PDB entry 3SQB | X-ray diffraction, 3.20 A resolution | chains A and B

# Chain A
Name: Chaperone protein fimC
Organism: Escherichia coli
Reference sequence: P31697 (FIMC_ECOLI); residues 1-205 here correspond to UniProt positions 37-241 (UniProt number = residue number + 36)
Amino-acid sequence (211 residues; row label = number of the first residue in the row):
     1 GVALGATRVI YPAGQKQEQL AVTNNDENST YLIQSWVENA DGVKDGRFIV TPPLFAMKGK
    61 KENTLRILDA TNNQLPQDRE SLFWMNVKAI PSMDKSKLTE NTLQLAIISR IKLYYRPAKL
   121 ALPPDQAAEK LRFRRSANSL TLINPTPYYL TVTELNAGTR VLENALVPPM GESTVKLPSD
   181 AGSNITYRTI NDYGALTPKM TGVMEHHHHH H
Unresolved in the structure: 94-97, 157-162, 177-179, 205-211
Construct notes: expression tag (206-211)

# Chain B
Name: Type-1 fimbrial protein, A chain
Organism: Escherichia coli
Reference sequence: P04128 (FIMA1_ECOLI); residues 14-159 here correspond to UniProt positions 37-182 (UniProt number = residue number + 23)
Amino-acid sequence (152 residues; numbered 1 to 159; 7 numbers in that range are skipped by the numbering (no residue carries them; nothing is unmodelled there); the number before each row is that of its first residue):
     1 HHHHHH
    14 GEVVNAACAV DAGSVDQTVQ LGQVRTASLA QEGATSSAVG FNIQLNDCDT NVASKAAVAF
    74 LGTAIDAGHT NVLALQSSAA GSATNVGVQI LDRTGAALTL DGATFSSETT LNNGTNTIPF
   134 QARYFATGAA TPGAANADAT FKVQYQ
Unresolved in the structure: 1-6, 14
Construct notes: expression tag (1-6)
Cystine bridges: Cys21-Cys61

# How chain A and chain B interact
Residue-residue contacts (84; chain A residue first):
  Gly1(A) - Val23(B)
  Gly1(A) - Asp24(B)  hydrogen bond (backbone-side chain)
  Val2(A) - Ala22(B)
  Val2(A) - Val23(B)
  Ala3(A) - Ala20(B)
  Ala3(A) - Cys21(B)
  Ala3(A) - Ala22(B)  hydrophobic
  Leu4(A) - Ala20(B)
  Gly5(A) - Ala19(B)
  Ala6(A) - Asn18(B)
  Ala6(A) - Ala19(B)  hydrophobic
  Ala6(A) - Ala20(B)
  Thr7(A) - Asn18(B)  hydrogen bond (backbone-backbone)
  Thr7(A) - Ala19(B)
  Thr7(A) - Ala20(B)
  Arg8(A) - Gln159(B)  hydrogen bond (side chain-backbone)
  Asn25(A) - Ala22(B)
  Asp26(A) - Val28(B)
  Tyr31(A) - Val28(B)
  Tyr31(A) - Gln30(B)  hydrogen bond
  Trp84(A) - Gln157(B)
  Lys88(A) - Thr153(B)
  Pro91(A) - Asp29(B)
  Pro91(A) - Gln30(B)
  Met93(A) - Asp29(B)
  Thr99(A) - Gln33(B)
  Asn101(A) - Gln33(B)
  Asn101(A) - Leu34(B)  hydrogen bond (backbone-backbone)
  Asn101(A) - Gly35(B)  hydrogen bond (side chain-backbone)
  Asn101(A) - Gln36(B)
  Asn101(A) - Val37(B)
  Asn101(A) - Tyr137(B)  hydrogen bond
  Asn101(A) - Ala148(B)  hydrogen bond (side chain-backbone)
  Asn101(A) - Asn149(B)  hydrogen bond (backbone-side chain)
  Thr102(A) - Thr31(B)
  Thr102(A) - Val32(B)
  Thr102(A) - Gln33(B)
  Thr102(A) - Leu34(B)
  Thr102(A) - Asn149(B)  hydrogen bond (backbone-side chain)
  Thr102(A) - Ala150(B)  hydrogen bond (backbone-backbone)
  Leu103(A) - Gln30(B)
  Leu103(A) - Thr31(B)
  Leu103(A) - Val32(B)  hydrogen bond (backbone-backbone)
  Leu103(A) - Leu86(B)  hydrophobic
  Leu103(A) - Ile103(B)  hydrophobic
  Leu103(A) - Ala150(B)
  Leu103(A) - Asp151(B)
  Gln104(A) - Asp29(B)  hydrogen bond (side chain-backbone)
  Gln104(A) - Gln30(B)
  Gln104(A) - Ala150(B)  hydrogen bond (backbone-backbone)
  Gln104(A) - Asp151(B)
  Gln104(A) - Ala152(B)  hydrogen bond (backbone-backbone)
  Leu105(A) - Ala25(B)  hydrophobic
  Leu105(A) - Gln30(B)  hydrogen bond (backbone-backbone)
  Leu105(A) - Ala152(B)
  Ala106(A) - Ala152(B)  hydrogen bond (backbone-backbone)
  Ala106(A) - Thr153(B)
  Ala106(A) - Phe154(B)  hydrogen bond (backbone-backbone)
  Ile107(A) - Val23(B)  hydrophobic
  Ile107(A) - Phe154(B)
  Ile108(A) - Thr153(B)
  Ile108(A) - Phe154(B)  hydrogen bond (backbone-backbone)
  Ile108(A) - Lys155(B)
  Ile108(A) - Val156(B)  hydrogen bond (backbone-backbone)
  Ser109(A) - Val156(B)
  Arg110(A) - Val156(B)  hydrogen bond (backbone-backbone)
  Arg110(A) - Gln157(B)  hydrogen bond
  Arg110(A) - Tyr158(B)  hydrogen bond (backbone-backbone)
  Ile111(A) - Tyr158(B)  hydrophobic
  Lys112(A) - Tyr158(B)
  Lys112(A) - Gln159(B)  hydrogen bond (side chain-backbone)
  Thr151(A) - Gln159(B)
  Thr153(A) - Lys68(B)
  Thr153(A) - Gln159(B)
  Glu154(A) - Lys68(B)  salt bridge
  Asn164(A) - Gln159(B)  hydrogen bond
  Ile190(A) - Gln159(B)
  Tyr193(A) - Glu15(B)
  Tyr193(A) - Val16(B)
  Tyr193(A) - Val17(B)
  Tyr193(A) - Asn18(B)  hydrogen bond (backbone-backbone)
  Gly194(A) - Asn18(B)  hydrogen bond (backbone-side chain)
  Ala195(A) - Asn18(B)
  Leu196(A) - Asn64(B)
Also at the interface, not in a pair above, chain A (42 interface residues in all): Ser29, Ser92, Glu100, Val152, Asp192
Also at the interface, not in a pair above, chain B (40 interface residues in all): Phe54, Val65

# Summary
Chain A and chain B form an interface of 42 and 40 residues respectively; the contacts include 27 hydrogen
bonds and 1 salt bridge. Polar contacts include Glu154(A)-Lys68(B), Gly1(A)-Asp24(B) and Arg8(A)-Gln159(B).
Chain A is Chaperone protein fimC and chain B is Type-1 fimbrial protein, A chain, both from Escherichia coli;
the structure, Structure of the major type 1 pilus subunit FimA bound to the FimC chaperone, was determined by
X-ray diffraction together with 4DWH from the same study.
